5ZQV - chains A and E of the 4 polymer chains in the assembly; structure by X-ray diffraction, 2.95 A resolution.

# Chain A
Name: Serine/threonine-protein phosphatase PP1-alpha catalytic subunit
Organism: Mus musculus
Notes: EC 3.1.3.16
Reference sequence: P62137 (PP1A_MOUSE); numbering as in UniProt (aligned over 1-330)
Sequence (336 residues; each row starts with the number of its first residue):
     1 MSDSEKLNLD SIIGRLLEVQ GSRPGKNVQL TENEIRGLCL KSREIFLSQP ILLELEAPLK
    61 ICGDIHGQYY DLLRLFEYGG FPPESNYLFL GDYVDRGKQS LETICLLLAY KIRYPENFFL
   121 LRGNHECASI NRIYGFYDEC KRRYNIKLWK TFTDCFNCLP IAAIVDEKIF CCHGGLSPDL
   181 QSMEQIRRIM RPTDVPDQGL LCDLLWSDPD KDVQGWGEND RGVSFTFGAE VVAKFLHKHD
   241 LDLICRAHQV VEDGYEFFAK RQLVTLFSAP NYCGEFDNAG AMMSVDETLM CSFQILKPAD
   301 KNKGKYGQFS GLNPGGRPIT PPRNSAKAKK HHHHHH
Not modelled in the structure: 1-5, 300-336
Differences from the reference sequence: expression tag (331-336)
Metal / ion sites: Mn2+: Asp92, Asn124, His173, His248
Residues lining bound ligands: citrate anion (FLC): Asp92, Arg96, Asn124, His125, Tyr134, Trp206, Arg221, His248

# Chain E
Name: Protein phosphatase 1 regulatory subunit 3A
Organism: Homo sapiens
Reference sequence: Q16821 (PPR3A_HUMAN); residues 1-99 here = UniProt positions 1-99
Sequence (99 residues; numbered 1 to 99; the number before each row is that of its first residue):
     1 MEPSEVPSQI SKDNFLEVPN LSDSLCEDEE VTFQPGFSPQ PSRRGSDSSE DIYLDTPSSG
    61 TRRVSFADSF GFNLVSVKEF DSWELPSAST TFDLGTDIF
Not modelled in the structure: 1-60, 82-99
Differences from the reference sequence: engineered mutation Ser82 (Cys in Q16821)
Curated features (UniProtKB/Swiss-Prot):
  - motif: Arg62 to Ser65 (PP1-binding motif)
  - modified residue: Ser38 (Phosphoserine), Ser42 (Phosphoserine), Ser46 (Phosphoserine), Ser49 (Phosphoserine), Thr56 (Phosphothreonine), Ser65 (Phosphoserine)

# Interface between chain A and chain E
Contacting residue pairs (51; chain A residue first):
  Arg74(A) - Phe80(E)
  Tyr78(A) - Ser76(E)
  Tyr78(A) - Lys78(E)
  Asp166(A) - Arg62(E)  salt bridge
  Lys168(A) - Arg62(E)
  Lys168(A) - Arg63(E)
  Lys168(A) - Val64(E)
  Ile169(A) - Val64(E)  hydrophobic
  Asp240(A) - Arg63(E)  salt bridge
  Asp242(A) - Arg63(E)  salt bridge
  Asp242(A) - Val64(E)  hydrogen bond (side chain-backbone)
  Tyr255(A) - Leu74(E)
  Tyr255(A) - Val75(E)
  Phe257(A) - Phe66(E)  hydrophobic
  Arg261(A) - Phe66(E)
  Arg261(A) - Asp68(E)  salt bridge
  Arg261(A) - Leu74(E)
  Pro270(A) - Phe80(E)  hydrophobic
  Glu287(A) - Arg62(E)
  Thr288(A) - Arg63(E)
  Thr288(A) - Ser65(E)
  Leu289(A) - Arg62(E)
  Leu289(A) - Arg63(E)
  Leu289(A) - Val64(E)
  Leu289(A) - Ser65(E)  hydrogen bond (backbone-backbone)
  Met290(A) - Ser65(E)
  Met290(A) - Phe66(E)
  Met290(A) - Ala67(E)  hydrophobic
  Met290(A) - Phe70(E)  hydrophobic
  Met290(A) - Phe72(E)  hydrophobic
  Cys291(A) - Ser65(E)  hydrogen bond (backbone-backbone)
  Cys291(A) - Phe66(E)  hydrophobic
  Cys291(A) - Ala67(E)  hydrogen bond (backbone-backbone)
  Ser292(A) - Leu74(E)
  Phe293(A) - Phe66(E)  hydrophobic
  Phe293(A) - Leu74(E)  hydrogen bond (backbone-backbone)
  Phe293(A) - Val75(E)
  Phe293(A) - Ser76(E)  hydrogen bond (backbone-backbone)
  Gln294(A) - Ser76(E)
  Ile295(A) - Val75(E)  hydrophobic
  Ile295(A) - Ser76(E)  hydrogen bond (backbone-backbone)
  Ile295(A) - Val77(E)
  Ile295(A) - Lys78(E)  hydrogen bond (backbone-backbone)
  Leu296(A) - Lys78(E)
  Leu296(A) - Phe80(E)  hydrophobic
  Lys297(A) - Val77(E)
  Lys297(A) - Lys78(E)  hydrogen bond (backbone-backbone)
  Lys297(A) - Glu79(E)
  Lys297(A) - Phe80(E)  hydrogen bond (backbone-backbone)
  Pro298(A) - Phe80(E)
  Ala299(A) - Phe80(E)  hydrogen bond (backbone-backbone)
Other interface residues (no listed pair), chain A (27 interface residues in all): Ala57, Asp71, Leu243
Other interface residues (no listed pair), chain E (18 interface residues in all): Ser69, Asp81

# In short
27 residues of chain A face 18 of chain E across their interface; the contacts include 11 hydrogen bonds and 4
salt bridges. Among the polar pairs are Asp166(A)-Arg62(E), Asp240(A)-Arg63(E) and Asp242(A)-Arg63(E). Bound
to chain A: citrate anion. Asp92(A), Asn124(A), His173(A) and His248(A) coordinate Mn2+.
Chain A is Serine/threonine-protein phosphatase PP1-alpha catalytic subunit (Mus musculus) and chain E is
Protein phosphatase 1 regulatory subunit 3A (Homo sapiens); the structure, Crystal Structure of Protein
Phosphate 1 complexed with PP1 binding domain of GM, was determined by X-ray diffraction, deposited together
with 5ZT0.
